3S3D - chains A and B of the 3 polymer chains in the assembly; structure by X-ray diffraction, 3.75 A resolution.

== Chain A ==
Molecule: Cytochrome c oxidase subunit 1
Source organism: Thermus thermophilus
Notes: EC 1.9.3.1
UniProtKB: Q5SJ79 (COX1_THET8); numbering as in UniProt (aligned over 2-562)
Amino-acid sequence (568 residues; each row starts with the number of its first residue; numbers below 1 keep their minus sign (Met-5 is residue -5)):
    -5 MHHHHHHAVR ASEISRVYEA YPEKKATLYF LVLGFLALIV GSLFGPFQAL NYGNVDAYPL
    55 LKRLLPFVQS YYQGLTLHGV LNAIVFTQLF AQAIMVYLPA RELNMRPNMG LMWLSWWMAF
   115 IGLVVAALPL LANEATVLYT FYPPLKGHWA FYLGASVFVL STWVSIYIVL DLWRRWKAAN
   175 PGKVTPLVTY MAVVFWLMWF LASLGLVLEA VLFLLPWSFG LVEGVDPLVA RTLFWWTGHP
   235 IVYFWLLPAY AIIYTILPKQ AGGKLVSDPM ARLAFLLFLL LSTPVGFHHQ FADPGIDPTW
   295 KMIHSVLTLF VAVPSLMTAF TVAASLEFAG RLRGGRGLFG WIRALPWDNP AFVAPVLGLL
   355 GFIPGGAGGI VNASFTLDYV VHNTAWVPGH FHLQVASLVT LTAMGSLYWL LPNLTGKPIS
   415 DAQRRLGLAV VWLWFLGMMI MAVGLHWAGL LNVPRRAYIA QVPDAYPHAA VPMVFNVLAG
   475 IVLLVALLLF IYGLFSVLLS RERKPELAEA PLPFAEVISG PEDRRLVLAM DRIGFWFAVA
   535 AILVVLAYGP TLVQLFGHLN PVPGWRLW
Unresolved in the structure: -5 to 7
Construct notes: expression tag (-5 to 1)
Ion coordination: heme Fe: His72, His386; Cu ion: His233, His282, His283; heme-as Fe near His384 (its only coordinating residue here)
Small-molecule neighbours:
  - heme-as (HAS): Tyr133, Tyr136, Trp229, His233, Val236, Tyr237, Trp239, Leu240, Tyr244, His282, His283, Thr302, Val305, Ala306, Ser309, Leu310, Thr312, Ala313, Ala317, Leu320, Trp335, Ile336, Trp341, Val350, Leu353, Leu354, Phe356, Ile357, Gly360, Gly363, Ile364, Asn366, Ala367, Asp372, His376, Asn377, Val381, His384, Phe385, Gln388, Val389, Arg449, Arg450
  - heme (HEM): Leu32, Ser36, Gly39, Pro40, Gln42, Ala43, Tyr46, Tyr65, Leu69, His72, Gly73, Asn76, Ala77, Phe80, Thr81, Leu132, Tyr133, Pro382, Phe385, His386, Val389, Ala390, Thr394, Trp428, Met432, Met435, Leu439, Arg449, Arg450, Ala451, Leu477, Leu481
  - xenon (XE), molecule 1: Val74, Ile78, Val79, Ala120, Ala149, Phe152
  - xenon (XE), molecule 2: Tyr133, Trp229, Gly232, Ile235, Trp239
  - xenon (XE), molecule 3: Phe135, Tyr146, Ala149, Ser150, Leu200, Ala204, Leu208
Reported in the primary citation:
  - mutagenesis - A120F: unchanged catalytic activity (citing earlier work)

== Chain B ==
Molecule: Cytochrome c oxidase subunit 2
Source organism: Thermus thermophilus
Notes: EC 1.9.3.1
UniProtKB: Q5SJ80 (COX2_THET8); numbering as in UniProt (aligned over 3-168)
Amino-acid sequence (166 residues; row label = number of the first residue in the row):
     3 DEHKAHKAIL AYEKGWLAFS LAMLFVFIAL IAYTLATHTA GVIPAGKLER VDPTTVRQEG
    63 PWADPAQAVV QTGPNQYTVY VLAFAFGYQP NPIEVPQGAE IVFKITSPDV IHGFHVEGTN
   123 INVEVLPGEV STVRYTFKRP GEYRIICNQY CGLGHQNMFG TIVVKE
Ion coordination: dinuclear copper ion: His114, Cys149, Gln151, Cys153, His157, Met160

== Interface between chain A and chain B ==
Contacting residue pairs (117; chain A residue first):
  Ser64(A) with Leu155(B)
  Tyr66(A) with Tyr152(B), hydrophobic; Leu155(B); His157(B); Gln158(B), hydrogen bond
  Thr130(A) with Tyr152(B), hydrogen bond (backbone-side chain)
  Leu132(A) with Tyr152(B), hydrophobic
  Tyr136(A) with Gln151(B)
  Pro137(A) with Ile113(B)
  Pro138(A) with Asp111(B); Val112(B); Pro129(B), hydrophobic
  Leu139(A) with Tyr152(B); Cys153(B)
  Asp220(A) with Arg52(B), salt bridge
  Pro221(A) with Pro129(B)
  Leu222(A) with Leu50(B), hydrophobic
  Arg225(A) with Glu126(B), salt bridge; Gln151(B)
  Lys258(A) with Glu4(B), salt bridge
  Val260(A) with His8(B), hydrogen bond (backbone-side chain); Ile11(B), hydrophobic
  Met264(A) with Leu12(B), hydrophobic; Glu15(B)
  Phe285(A) with Pro46(B)
  Ala286(A) with Asn124(B); Val125(B); Glu126(B), hydrogen bond (backbone-backbone)
  Asp287(A) with Pro46(B); Glu126(B)
  Pro288(A) with Glu126(B); Glu131(B); Val132(B); Ser133(B)
  Gly289(A) with Ala47(B), hydrogen bond (backbone-backbone); Gly48(B)
  Ile290(A) with Gly48(B)
  Asp291(A) with Gly48(B)
  Pro292(A) with Gly48(B)
  Met296(A) with Ile30(B); Ile33(B), hydrophobic
  Val300(A) with Ile30(B), hydrophobic
  Leu303(A) with Leu26(B); Ile30(B), hydrophobic
  Val307(A) with Leu26(B), hydrophobic
  Leu310(A) with Trp18(B), hydrogen bond (backbone-side chain)
  Met311(A) with Glu15(B)
  Phe314(A) with Ile11(B); Tyr14(B), hydrophobic; Glu15(B); Trp18(B)
  Thr315(A) with Glu15(B), hydrogen bond
  Ala318(A) with Ile11(B), hydrophobic
  Phe322(A) with Glu4(B)
  Ser368(A) with Ile33(B)
  Phe369(A) with Ile45(B), hydrophobic
  Thr370(A) with Ile33(B); Thr36(B), hydrogen bond; Leu37(B); Ile45(B)
  Tyr373(A) with Val44(B), hydrophobic; Ile45(B); Pro46(B); Asn122(B); Asn124(B), hydrogen bond (backbone-side chain)
  His376(A) with Asn124(B), hydrogen bond (backbone-side chain); Glu126(B), salt bridge; Asn150(B), hydrogen bond (backbone-side chain)
  Asn377(A) with Glu126(B), hydrogen bond; Asn150(B), hydrogen bond; Gln151(B)
  Thr378(A) with His117(B)
  Asn446(A) with His117(B); Glu119(B); Gly120(B); Ile148(B)
  Pro448(A) with Ile148(B), hydrophobic; Cys149(B); Asn150(B)
  Arg449(A) with Asn150(B); His157(B)
  Arg450(A) with Gln151(B), hydrogen bond; Tyr152(B); His157(B), hydrogen bond (backbone-side chain)
  Ala451(A) with His157(B); Gln158(B)
  Tyr452(A) with Gln158(B)
  Gln455(A) with Gln158(B)
  Val456(A) with Gln158(B); Asn159(B)
  Ala459(A) with Arg146(B), hydrogen bond (backbone-side chain); Phe161(B), hydrophobic
  Tyr460(A) with Arg146(B); Ile148(B); Phe161(B)
  Ile512(A) with Glu4(B); His8(B)
  Ser513(A) with His5(B); His8(B)
  Gly514(A) with His8(B), hydrogen bond (backbone-side chain)
  Glu516(A) with Lys9(B), salt bridge
  Asp517(A) with His8(B), salt bridge
  Gln548(A) with Leu50(B)
  His552(A) with Leu50(B); Arg52(B), hydrogen bond (backbone-side chain)
  Asn554(A) with Arg52(B); Val53(B), hydrogen bond (side chain-backbone); Gly130(B), hydrogen bond (side chain-backbone)
  Val556(A) with Pro55(B), hydrophobic; Pro129(B)
  Trp559(A) with Asp111(B); Val112(B), hydrophobic
  Leu561(A) with Val112(B), hydrophobic; Cys153(B); Gly154(B); Leu155(B), hydrogen bond (backbone-backbone)
  Trp562(A) with Leu155(B)
Interface residues without a listed pair, chain A (73 interface residues in all): Val131, Lys295, Ser299, Phe304, Val374, Val375, Leu445, Ile453, Pro515, Leu549, Pro557
Interface residues without a listed pair, chain B (63 interface residues in all): Ala7, Lys16, Leu19, Ser22, Leu23, Phe27, Ala34, Lys49, Thr56, Ala87, Pro110, Leu128

== In short ==
Chain A and chain B form an interface of 73 and 63 residues respectively; the contacts include 21 hydrogen
bonds and 6 salt bridges. Polar contacts include Asp220(A)-Arg52(B), Arg225(A)-Glu126(B) and
Lys258(A)-Glu4(B). Chain A binds heme, heme-as and 3 copies of xenon. From the paper: A120F of chain A leaves
catalytic activity unchanged.
Chain A is Cytochrome c oxidase subunit 1 and chain B is Cytochrome c oxidase subunit 2, both from Thermus
thermophilus; the structure, Structure of Thermus thermophilus cytochrome ba3 oxidase 480s after Xe
depressurization, was determined by X-ray diffraction, deposited together with 3S33, 3S38, 3S39, 3S3A, 3S3B
and 3S3C.
